Entry 6CNC (electron microscopy, 4.10 A resolution (low resolution: residue-level contacts below are approximate; hydrogen-bond / salt-bridge calls are withheld)); this record covers chains B and Y of the 21 polymer chains in the assembly.

Chain B:
Protein: DNA-directed RNA polymerase III subunit RPC2
Organism: Saccharomyces cerevisiae (strain ATCC 204508 / S288c)
Notes: EC 2.7.7.6
UniProtKB: P22276 (RPC2_YEAST); residues 1-1149 here = UniProt positions 1-1149
Sequence (1149 residues; each row starts with the number of its first residue):
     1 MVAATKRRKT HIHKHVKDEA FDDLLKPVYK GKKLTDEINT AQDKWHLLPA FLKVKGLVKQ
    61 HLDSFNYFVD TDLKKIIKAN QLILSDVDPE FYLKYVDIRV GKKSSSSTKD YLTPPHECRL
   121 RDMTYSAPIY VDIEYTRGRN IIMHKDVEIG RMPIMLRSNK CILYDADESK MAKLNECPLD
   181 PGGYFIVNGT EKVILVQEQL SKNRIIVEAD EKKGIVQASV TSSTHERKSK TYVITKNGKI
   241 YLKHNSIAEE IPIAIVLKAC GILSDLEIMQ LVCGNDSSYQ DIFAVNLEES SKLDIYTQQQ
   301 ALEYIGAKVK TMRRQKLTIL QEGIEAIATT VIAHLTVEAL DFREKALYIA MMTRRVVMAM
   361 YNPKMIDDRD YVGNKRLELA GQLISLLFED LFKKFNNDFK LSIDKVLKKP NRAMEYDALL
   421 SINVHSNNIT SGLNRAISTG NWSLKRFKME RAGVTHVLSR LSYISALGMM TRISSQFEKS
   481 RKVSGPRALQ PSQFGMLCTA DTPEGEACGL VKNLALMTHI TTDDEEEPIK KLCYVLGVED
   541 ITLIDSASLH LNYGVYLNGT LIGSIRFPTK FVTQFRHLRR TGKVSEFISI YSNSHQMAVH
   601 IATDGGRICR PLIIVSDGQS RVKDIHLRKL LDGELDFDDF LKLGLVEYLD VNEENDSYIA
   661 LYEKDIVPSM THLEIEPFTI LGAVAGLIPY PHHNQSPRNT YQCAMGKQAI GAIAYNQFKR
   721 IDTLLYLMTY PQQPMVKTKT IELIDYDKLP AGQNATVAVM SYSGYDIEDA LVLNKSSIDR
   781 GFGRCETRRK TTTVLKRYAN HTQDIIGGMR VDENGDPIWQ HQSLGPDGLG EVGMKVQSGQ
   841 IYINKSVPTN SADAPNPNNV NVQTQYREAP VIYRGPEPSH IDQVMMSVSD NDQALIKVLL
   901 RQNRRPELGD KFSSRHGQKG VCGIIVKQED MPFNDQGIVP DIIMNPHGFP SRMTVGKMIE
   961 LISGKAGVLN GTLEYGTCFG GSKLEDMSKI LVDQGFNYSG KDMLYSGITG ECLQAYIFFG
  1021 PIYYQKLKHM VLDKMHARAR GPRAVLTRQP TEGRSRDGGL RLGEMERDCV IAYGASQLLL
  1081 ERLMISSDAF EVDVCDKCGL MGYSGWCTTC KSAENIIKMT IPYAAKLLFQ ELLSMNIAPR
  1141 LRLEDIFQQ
Not modelled in the structure: 1-35
Curated features (UniProtKB/Swiss-Prot):
  - zinc finger: Cys1095 to Cys1110 (C4-type)
  - binding site (Zn(2+)): Cys1095, Cys1098, Cys1107, Cys1110
Ion coordination: Zn2+: Cys1095, Cys1098, Cys1107, Cys1110

Chain Y:
Molecule: 71-nt DNA strand
Sequence (71 nucleotides; each row starts with the number of its first residue; numbers below 1 keep their minus sign (DC-7 is residue -7)):
    -7 CAACTTGGCC ATGGAGTCAT TTTATCTTGT GTCACTTTTA CAGAAAAAGT ATTACTAATA
    53 TATGTTGAAA A
Not modelled in the structure: -7 to 0, 30-31

Chain B / chain Y interface:
Residue-residue contacts - 10 pairs, chain B then chain Y:
  Arg481(B) - DG21(Y)
  Lys1034(B) - DA26(Y)
  Arg1054(B) - DA26(Y)
  Arg1054(B) - DC27(Y)
  Ser1055(B) - DC27(Y)
  Arg1056(B) - DT28(Y)
  Leu1060(B) - DC25(Y)
  Arg1061(B) - DT24(Y)
  Arg1061(B) - DC25(Y)
  Gly1063(B) - DT24(Y)
Also at the interface, not in a pair above, chain B (14 interface residues in all): Lys192, Lys236, Val457, His1036, Gly1053, Gly1059
Also at the interface, not in a pair above, chain Y (8 interface residues in all): DT15, DT29

Overview:
Chain B and chain Y form an interface of 14 and 8 residues respectively. Cys1095(B), Cys1098(B), Cys1107(B)
and Cys1110(B) coordinate Zn2+. UniProt lists 4 Zn2+-binding residues on chain B.
Here chain B is DNA-directed RNA polymerase III subunit RPC2 (Saccharomyces cerevisiae (strain ATCC 204508 /
S288c)) and chain Y is a 71-nt DNA strand. Entry 6CNC (Yeast RNA polymerase III open complex) was determined
by electron microscopy together with 6CNB, 6CND and 6CNF from the same study.
